PDB entry 9CM2 | electron microscopy, 5.01 A resolution (low resolution: residue-level contacts below are approximate; hydrogen-bond / salt-bridge calls are withheld) | chains K and Z of the 4 polymer chains in the assembly

[Chain K]
Protein: Hexon protein
Organism: Human adenovirus 6
UniProt: B2ZWX4 (B2ZWX4_ADE06); residues 1-963 here = UniProt positions 1-963
Sequence (963 residues; each row starts with the number of its first residue):
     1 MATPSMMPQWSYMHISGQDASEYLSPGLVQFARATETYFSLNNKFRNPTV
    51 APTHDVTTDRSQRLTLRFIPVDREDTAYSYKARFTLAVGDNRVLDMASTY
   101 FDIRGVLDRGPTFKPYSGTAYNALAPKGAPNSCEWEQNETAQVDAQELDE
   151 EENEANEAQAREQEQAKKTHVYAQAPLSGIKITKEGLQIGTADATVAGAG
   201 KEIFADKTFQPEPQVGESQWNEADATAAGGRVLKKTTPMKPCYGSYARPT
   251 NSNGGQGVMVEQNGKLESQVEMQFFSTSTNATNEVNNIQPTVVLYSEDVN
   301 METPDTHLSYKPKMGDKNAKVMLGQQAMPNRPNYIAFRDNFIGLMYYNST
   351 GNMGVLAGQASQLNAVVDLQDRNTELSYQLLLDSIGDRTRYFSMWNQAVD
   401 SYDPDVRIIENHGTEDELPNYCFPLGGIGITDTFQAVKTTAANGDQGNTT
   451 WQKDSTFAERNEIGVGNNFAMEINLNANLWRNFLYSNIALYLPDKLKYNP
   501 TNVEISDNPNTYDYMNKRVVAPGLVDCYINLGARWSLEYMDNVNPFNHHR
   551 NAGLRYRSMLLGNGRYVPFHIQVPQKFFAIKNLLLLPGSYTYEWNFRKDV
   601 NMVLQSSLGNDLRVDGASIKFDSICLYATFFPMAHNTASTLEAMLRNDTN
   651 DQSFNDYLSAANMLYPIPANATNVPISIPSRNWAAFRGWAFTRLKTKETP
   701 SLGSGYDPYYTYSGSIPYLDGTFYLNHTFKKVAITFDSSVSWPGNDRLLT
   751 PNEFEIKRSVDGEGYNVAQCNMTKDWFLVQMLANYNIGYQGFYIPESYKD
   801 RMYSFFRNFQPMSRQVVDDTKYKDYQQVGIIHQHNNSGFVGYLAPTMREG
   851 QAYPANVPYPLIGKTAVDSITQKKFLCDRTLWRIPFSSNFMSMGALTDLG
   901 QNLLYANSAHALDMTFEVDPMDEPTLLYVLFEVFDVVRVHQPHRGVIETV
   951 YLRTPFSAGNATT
Disordered / not traced: 1, 140-165, 963

[Chain Z]
Protein: Coagulation factor X
Organism: Homo sapiens
Notes: EC 3.4.21.6
UniProt: P00742 (FA10_HUMAN); residues -39 to 448 here correspond to UniProt positions 1-488 (UniProt number = residue number + 40)
Sequence (488 residues; numbered -39 to 448; the number before each row is that of its first residue; numbers below 1 keep their minus sign (Met-39 is residue -39)):
   -39 MGRPLHLVLLSASLAGLLLLGESLFIRREQANNILARVTRANSFLEEMKK
    11 GHLERECMEETCSYEEAREVFEDSDKTNEFWNKYKDGDQCETSPCQNQGK
    61 CKDGLGEYTCTCLEGFEGKNCELFTRKLCSLDNGDCDQFCHEEQNSVVCS
   111 CARGYTLADNGKACIPTGPYPCGKQTLERRKRSVAQATSSSGEAPDSITW
   161 KPYDAADLDPTENPFDLLDFNQTQPERGDNNLTRIVGGQECKDGECPWQA
   211 LLINEENEGFCGGTILSEFYILTAAHCLYQAKRFKVRVGDRNTEQEEGGE
   261 AVHEVEVVIKHNRFTKETYDFDIAVLRLKTPITFRMNVAPACLPERDWAE
   311 STLMTQKTGIVSGFGRTHEKGRQSTRLKMLEVPYVDRNSCKLSSSFIITQ
   361 NMFCAGYDTKQEDACQGDSGGPHVTRFKDTYFVTGIVSWGEGCARKGKYG
   411 IYTKVTAFLKWIDRSMKTRGLPKAKSHAPEVITSSPLK
Disordered / not traced: -39 to 0, 137-189, 431-448
Disulfide bonds: Cys17-Cys22, Cys50-Cys61, Cys55-Cys70, Cys72-Cys81, Cys89-Cys100, Cys96-Cys109, Cys111-Cys124, Cys132-Cys302, Cys201-Cys206, Cys221-Cys237, Cys350-Cys364, Cys375-Cys403
Modified positions: Glu6, Glu7, Glu14, Glu16, Glu19, Glu20, Glu25, Glu26, Glu29, Glu32, Glu39 (gamma-carboxy-glutamic acid; CGU)
Ion coordination: Ca2+ site 1: Glu6, Arg15; Ca2+ site 2: Glu7, Glu29; Ca2+ site 3: Glu16, Glu26, Glu29; Ca2+ site 4: Glu26, Glu29
UniProt features mapped onto this chain:
  - region (O-glycosylated at one site): Ser143 to Tyr163, Ser436 to Ser445
  - active site (Charge relay system): His236, Asp282, Ser379
  - modified residue: Glu6 (4-carboxyglutamate), Glu7 (4-carboxyglutamate), Glu14 (4-carboxyglutamate), Glu16 (4-carboxyglutamate), Glu19 (4-carboxyglutamate), Glu20 (4-carboxyglutamate), Glu25 (4-carboxyglutamate), Glu26 (4-carboxyglutamate), Glu29 (4-carboxyglutamate), Glu32 (4-carboxyglutamate), Glu39 (4-carboxyglutamate), Asp63 (3R: -3-hydroxyaspartate)
  - glycosylation: Thr159 (O-linked (GalNAc...) threonine), Thr171 (O-linked (GalNAc...) threonine), Asn181 (N-linked (GlcNAc...) asparagine), Asn191 (N-linked (GlcNAc...) asparagine)

[Chain K / chain Z interface]
Residue-residue contacts (7; chain K residue first):
  Thr279(K) with Glu25(Z); Arg28(Z)
  Asn283(K) with Asn38(Z)
  Glu284(K) with Tyr24(Z)
  Gly429(K) with Phe4(Z)
  Ile430(K) with Ser3(Z); Phe4(Z)
Other interface residues (no listed pair), chain K (8 interface residues in all): Thr277, Thr282, Phe469
Other interface residues (no listed pair), chain Z (7 interface residues in all): Glu6

[Overview]
Chain K and chain Z form an interface of 8 and 7 residues respectively. Glu6(Z) and Arg15(Z) form the Ca2+
site 1. Glu7(Z) and Glu29(Z) form the Ca2+ site 2. UniProt lists 3 active-site residues on chain Z.
Here chain K is Hexon protein (Human adenovirus 6) and chain Z is Coagulation factor X (Homo sapiens). Entry
9CM2 (Cryo-EM model derived from localized reconstruction of human adenovirus 6-hexon-FX complex at 4.3A
resolution) was determined by electron microscopy together with 9CLI, 9CLN, 9CLS, 9CM9 and 9CMO from the same
study.
